PDB entry 8RB8 | electron microscopy, 3.41 A resolution | chains A and E of the 7 polymer chains in the assembly

# Chain A
Protein: Ion-translocating oxidoreductase complex subunit A
Source organism: Azotobacter vinelandii DJ
Notes: EC 7.-.-.-
UniProtKB: C1DMA8 (C1DMA8_AZOVD); residue numbers follow UniProt; this construct covers 1-190
Chain sequence (190 residues; each row starts with the number of its first residue):
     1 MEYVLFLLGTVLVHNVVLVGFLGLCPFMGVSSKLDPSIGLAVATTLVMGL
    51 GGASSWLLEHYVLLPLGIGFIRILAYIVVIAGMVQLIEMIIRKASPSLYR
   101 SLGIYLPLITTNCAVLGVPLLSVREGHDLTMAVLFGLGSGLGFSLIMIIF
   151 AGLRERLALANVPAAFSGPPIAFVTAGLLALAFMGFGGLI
Disordered / not traced: 1
Metal / ion sites: 2Fe-2S cluster Fe: C25, C113 (shared with C39(E), C122(E) of chain E)
Small-molecule neighbours: 2Fe-2S cluster (FES): G23, L24, C25, P26, N112, C113

# Chain E
Protein: Ion-translocating oxidoreductase complex subunit E
Source organism: Azotobacter vinelandii DJ
Notes: EC 7.-.-.-
UniProtKB: Q9F5Y1 (RNFE_AZOVD); numbering as in UniProt (aligned over 1-238)
Chain sequence (238 residues; numbered 1 to 238; the number before each row is that of its first residue):
     1 MSHCGAPSVPEPEKKVPWQYFTSALWQYNVALVQMLALCPTLAVTTTATN
    51 GLGMGLATTLVLVMTNALISSMRHTISPEVRNPVMIGVIAGVVTLTDMAM
   101 NAWMHELYKVLGLFIALIVTNCAVLGRAESFCLRNPVIPSILDGAGMGAG
   151 FTAVLVVIGGIREILGSGTLFSQASSLLGSHFKWMEITVIPDFQGILLAI
   201 LPPGAFIVLGFLLAAKRVIDRKRAERRQQTHGELVVLQ
Disordered / not traced: 1-15, 229-238
Metal / ion sites: 2Fe-2S cluster Fe: C39, C122 (shared with C25(A), C113(A) of chain A)
Small-molecule neighbours: 2Fe-2S cluster (FES): A37, L38, C39, P40, T120, N121, C122

# Interface between chain A and chain E
Residue-residue contacts (49):
  L18(A) with P202(E)
  G20(A) with F114(E)
  F21(A) with C39(E); L42(E), hydrophobic; F114(E); P202(E), hydrophobic; F206(E), hydrophobic
  L22(A) with L117(E), hydrophobic
  G23(A) with C39(E)
  L24(A) with C39(E); L42(E), hydrophobic
  C25(A) with M35(E); L36(E), hydrophobic; A37(E), hydrogen bond (side chain-backbone); L38(E); C122(E), hydrophobic
  F70(A) with T94(E)
  I73(A) with A116(E), hydrophobic
  L74(A) with A90(E), hydrophobic
  I77(A) with I86(E), hydrophobic; T120(E)
  Q85(A) with E79(E); P83(E)
  T111(A) with I86(E); L125(E)
  C113(A) with C39(E), hydrophobic; T120(E), hydrogen bond
  L116(A) with L117(E), hydrophobic; T120(E)
  L120(A) with L113(E), hydrophobic
  L121(A) with L113(E), hydrophobic
  R124(A) with L113(E)
  A164(A) with R217(E), hydrogen bond (backbone-side chain)
  A165(A) with A214(E)
  F166(A) with A214(E), hydrophobic
  S167(A) with R217(E), hydrogen bond (backbone-side chain)
  P169(A) with R217(E)
  P170(A) with G210(E); L213(E), hydrophobic; R217(E)
  F173(A) with L38(E), hydrophobic; F206(E); L209(E), hydrophobic; L213(E), hydrophobic
  G177(A) with P203(E); F206(E)
  L181(A) with L198(E), hydrophobic; P203(E), hydrophobic
  M184(A) with L201(E), hydrophobic
Also at the interface, not in a pair above, chain A (37 interface residues in all): V17, M28, A81, T110, N112, G117, V174, A176, A180
Also at the interface, not in a pair above, chain E (38 interface residues in all): A43, N82, G87, G91, M98, V119, N121, I207, F211, R221

# Summary
The interface between chain A and chain E involves 37 residues on one side and 38 on the other, with 4
hydrogen bonds. Among the polar pairs are C25(A)-A37(E), C113(A)-T120(E) and A164(A)-R217(E). 2Fe-2S cluster
is bound between chain A and chain E.
Chain A is Ion-translocating oxidoreductase complex subunit A and chain E is Ion-translocating oxidoreductase
complex subunit E, both from Azotobacter vinelandii DJ; the structure, Cryo-EM structure of the
NADH:ferredoxin oxidoreductase RNF from Azotobacter vinelandii, purified with 2-ME/TCEP, NADH added, was
determined by electron microscopy together with 8RB9, 8RBM, 8RBQ and 8AHX from the same study.
